PDB entry 7DAF | X-ray diffraction, 2.40 A resolution | chains D and E of the 6 polymer chains in the assembly

[Chain D]
Protein: Tubulin beta chain
Organism: Sus scrofa
Reference sequence: A0A287AGU7 (A0A287AGU7_PIG); the author numbering skips numbers that UniProt does not, so the offset changes along the chain: 1-358 = UniProt 1-358; 367-453 = UniProt 359-445
Sequence (445 residues; each row starts with the number of its first residue; note: 8 numbers in that range are skipped by the numbering (no residue carries them; nothing is unmodelled there)):
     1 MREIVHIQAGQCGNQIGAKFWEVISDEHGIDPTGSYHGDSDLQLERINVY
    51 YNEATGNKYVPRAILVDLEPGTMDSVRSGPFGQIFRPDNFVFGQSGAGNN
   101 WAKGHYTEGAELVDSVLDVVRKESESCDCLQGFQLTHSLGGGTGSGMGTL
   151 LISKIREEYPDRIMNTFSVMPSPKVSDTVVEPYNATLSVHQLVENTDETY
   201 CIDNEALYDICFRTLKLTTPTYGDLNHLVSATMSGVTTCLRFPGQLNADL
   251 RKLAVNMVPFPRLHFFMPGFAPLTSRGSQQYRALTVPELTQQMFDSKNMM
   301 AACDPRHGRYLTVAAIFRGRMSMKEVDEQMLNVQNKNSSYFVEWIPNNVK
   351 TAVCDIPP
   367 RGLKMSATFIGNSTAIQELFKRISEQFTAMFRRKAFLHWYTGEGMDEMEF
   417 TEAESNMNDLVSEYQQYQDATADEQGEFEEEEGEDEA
Not modelled in the structure: 1, 440-453
Residues lining bound ligands:
  - GDP (guanosine-5'-diphosphate): Gly10, Gln11, Cys12, Gln15, Ile16, Asp67, Asn99, Ser138, Gly140, Gly141, Gly142, Thr143, Gly144, Val169, Pro171, Val175, Ser176, Glu181, Asn204, Leu207, Tyr222, Leu225, Asn226
  - Ixabepilone (GZX; (1S,3S,7S,10R,11S,12S,16R)-8,8,10,12,16-pentamethyl-3-[(E)-1-(2-methyl-1,3-thiazol-4-yl)prop-1-en-2-yl]-7,11-bis(oxidanyl)-17-oxa-4-azabicyclo[14.1.0]heptadecane-5,9-dione): Leu215, Leu217, Asp224, His227, Leu228, Ala231, Phe270, Pro272, Leu273, Thr274, Ser275, Arg276, Gln279, Arg282, Leu284, Leu369

[Chain E]
Protein: Stathmin-4
Organism: Mus musculus
Reference sequence: P63042 (STMN4_MOUSE); residues 5-145 here correspond to UniProt positions 49-189 (UniProt number = residue number + 44)
Sequence (143 residues; row label = number of the first residue in the row):
     3 MADMEVIELNKCTSGQSFEVILKPPSFDGVPEFNASLPRRRDPSLEEIQK
    53 KLEAAEERRKYQEAELLKHLAEKREHEREVIQKAIEENNNFIKMAKEKLA
   103 QKMESNKENREAHLAAMLERLQEKDKHAEEVRKNKELKEEASR
Not modelled in the structure: 3-5, 29-43, 144-145
Sequence notes: initiating methionine (3); expression tag (4)
Metal / ion sites: Ca2+: Asp44 (shared with 1 residue of chain A)

[How chain D and chain E interact]
Contacting residue pairs (25; chain D residue first):
  Tyr106(D) - His129(E)  hydrogen bond
  Tyr106(D) - Ala130(E)  hydrophobic
  Tyr106(D) - Val133(E)  hydrophobic
  Tyr106(D) - Arg134(E)  hydrogen bond (backbone-side chain)
  Ala110(D) - Arg134(E)
  Ser153(D) - Leu123(E)
  Ser153(D) - Lys126(E)
  Lys154(D) - Asp127(E)  salt bridge
  Arg156(D) - Leu123(E)
  Glu157(D) - Leu120(E)
  Glu157(D) - Leu123(E)
  Glu157(D) - Gln124(E)
  Glu157(D) - Asp127(E)
  Pro160(D) - Met119(E)
  Asp161(D) - Arg112(E)
  Gln191(D) - Lys126(E)  hydrogen bond
  Asn195(D) - Leu123(E)
  Thr407(D) - Lys140(E)
  Gly408(D) - Lys137(E)
  Glu409(D) - Val133(E)
  Glu409(D) - Lys137(E)  salt bridge
  Gly410(D) - Val133(E)
  Gly410(D) - Asn136(E)
  Gly410(D) - Lys137(E)
  Glu415(D) - His129(E)  salt bridge
Interface residues without a listed pair, chain D (17 interface residues in all): Thr107, Met411
Interface residues without a listed pair, chain E (15 interface residues in all): Leu116

[Summary]
17 residues of chain D and 15 residues of chain E are in contact, with 3 hydrogen bonds and 3 salt bridges.
Polar contacts include Lys154(D)-Asp127(E), Glu409(D)-Lys137(E) and Glu415(D)-His129(E). Bound to chain D: GDP
and Ixabepilone.
Here chain D is Tubulin beta chain (Sus scrofa) and chain E is Stathmin-4 (Mus musculus). Entry 7DAF (IXA in
complex with tubulin) was determined by X-ray diffraction (same publication as 7DAD and 7DAE).
